PDB entry 2DUC | X-ray diffraction, 1.70 A resolution | chains A and B

Chain A (and B):
Name: Replicase polyprotein 1ab
Source organism: SARS coronavirus
Notes: EC 3.4.22.-; fragment: 3C-like proteinase; chain B of this document is another copy of the same molecule, construct and numbering; everything in this record applies to it too
UniProt: P59641 (R1AB_CVHSA); residues 1-306 here correspond to UniProt positions 3241-3546 (UniProt number = residue number + 3240)
Sequence (306 residues; row label = number of the first residue in the row):
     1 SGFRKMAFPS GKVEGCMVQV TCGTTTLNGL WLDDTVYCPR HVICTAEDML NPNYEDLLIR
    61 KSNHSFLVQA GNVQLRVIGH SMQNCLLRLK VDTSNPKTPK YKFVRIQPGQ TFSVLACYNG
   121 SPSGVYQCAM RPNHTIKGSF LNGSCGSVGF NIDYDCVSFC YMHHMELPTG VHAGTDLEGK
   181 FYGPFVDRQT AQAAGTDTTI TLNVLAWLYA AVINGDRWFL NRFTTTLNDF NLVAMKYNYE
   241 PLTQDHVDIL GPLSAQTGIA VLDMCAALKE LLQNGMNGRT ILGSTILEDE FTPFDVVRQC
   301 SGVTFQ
Reported in the primary citation:
  - catalytic residues: Cys145 (citing earlier work)
  - conformationally variable residues (order/disorder transition): Thr45 to Asn51, Cys300 to Gln306
  - mutagenesis - F305L, Q306N: decreased catalytic activity
  - mutagenesis - F305L/Q306N: unchanged catalytic activity

How chain A and chain B interact:
Residue-residue contacts (73):
  Ser1(A) with Phe140(B); Asn142(B)
  Gly2(A) with Ser139(B); Phe140(B)
  Phe3(A) with Ser139(B), hydrogen bond (backbone-side chain)
  Arg4(A) with Tyr126(B); Gln127(B); Gly138(B); Ser139(B)
  Lys5(A) with Tyr126(B)
  Met6(A) with Gly124(B); Val125(B); Tyr126(B), hydrophobic; Leu141(B), hydrophobic
  Ala7(A) with Gly124(B); Val125(B), hydrogen bond (backbone-backbone)
  Phe8(A) with Val125(B)
  Pro9(A) with Ser10(B); Glu14(B); Pro122(B), hydrophobic; Ser123(B); Gly124(B)
  Ser10(A) with Pro9(B); Ser10(B), hydrogen bond (side chain-backbone); Glu14(B), hydrogen bond (backbone-side chain)
  Gly11(A) with Gly11(B); Glu14(B), hydrogen bond (backbone-side chain)
  Glu14(A) with Pro9(B); Ser10(B), hydrogen bond (side chain-backbone); Gly11(B), hydrogen bond (side chain-backbone)
  Pro122(A) with Pro9(B), hydrophobic
  Ser123(A) with Pro9(B); Arg298(B), hydrogen bond (backbone-side chain)
  Gly124(A) with Ala7(B); Pro9(B)
  Val125(A) with Met6(B); Ala7(B), hydrogen bond (backbone-backbone); Phe8(B); Val125(B), hydrophobic
  Tyr126(A) with Arg4(B); Met6(B), hydrophobic
  Gln127(A) with Arg4(B)
  Cys128(A) with Arg4(B)
  Lys137(A) with Arg4(B), hydrogen bond (backbone-side chain)
  Gly138(A) with Ser1(B); Gly2(B); Phe3(B)
  Ser139(A) with Ser1(B); Gly2(B); Phe3(B); Arg4(B); Met6(B); Gln299(B), hydrogen bond
  Phe140(A) with Ser1(B), hydrogen bond (backbone-backbone)
  Leu141(A) with Gln299(B); Cys300(B); Ser301(B)
  Glu166(A) with Ser1(B), hydrogen bond (side chain-backbone)
  Gly170(A) with Ser1(B)
  His172(A) with Ser1(B)
  Thr285(A) with Thr285(B); Ile286(B)
  Ile286(A) with Thr285(B)
  Glu290(A) with Arg4(B), salt bridge
  Gln299(A) with Leu141(B)
  Val303(A) with Ser123(B)
  Thr304(A) with Tyr118(B); Ser121(B), hydrogen bond; Pro122(B); Ser123(B)
  Phe305(A) with Ser121(B), hydrogen bond (backbone-side chain); Pro122(B), hydrogen bond (backbone-backbone); Ser123(B)
Also at the interface, not in a pair above, chain A (37 interface residues in all): Lys12, Leu115, Gln306
Also at the interface, not in a pair above, chain B (38 interface residues in all): Lys5, Lys12, Asn72, Leu115, Ala116, Cys128, Ile136, Lys137

Overview:
Chain A and chain B form an interface of 37 and 38 residues respectively; the contacts include 16 hydrogen
bonds and 1 salt bridge. Polar contacts include Glu290(A)-Arg4(B), Phe3(A)-Ser139(B) and Ser10(A)-Ser10(B).
From the paper: the catalytic residue Cys145(A); F305L and Q306N of chain A reduce catalytic activity.
Both chains are Replicase polyprotein 1ab (SARS coronavirus). Entry 2DUC (Crystal structure of SARS
coronavirus main proteinase(3CLPRO)) was determined by X-ray diffraction together with 5B6O from the same
study.
